4A2B - chain A; structure by X-ray diffraction, 1.80 A resolution.

[Chain A]
Molecule: Cell division protein ftsa, putative
Organism: Thermotoga maritima
UniProt: Q9WZU0 (Q9WZU0_THEMA); numbering as in UniProt (aligned over 1-419)
Chain sequence (419 residues; each row starts with the number of its first residue):
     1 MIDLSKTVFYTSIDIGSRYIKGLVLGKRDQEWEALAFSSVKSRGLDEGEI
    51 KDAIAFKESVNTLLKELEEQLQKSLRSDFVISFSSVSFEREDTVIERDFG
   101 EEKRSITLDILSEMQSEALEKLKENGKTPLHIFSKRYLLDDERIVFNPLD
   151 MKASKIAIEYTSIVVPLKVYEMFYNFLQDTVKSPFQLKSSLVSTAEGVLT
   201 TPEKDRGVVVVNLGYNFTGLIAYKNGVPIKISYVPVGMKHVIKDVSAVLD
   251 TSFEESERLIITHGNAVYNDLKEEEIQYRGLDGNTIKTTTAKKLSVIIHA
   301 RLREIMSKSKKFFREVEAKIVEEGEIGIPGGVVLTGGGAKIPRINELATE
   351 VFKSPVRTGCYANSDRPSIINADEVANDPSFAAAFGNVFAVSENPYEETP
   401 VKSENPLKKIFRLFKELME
Disordered / not traced: 1-6, 393-419
Residues lining bound ligands: ATP-gamma-S (AGS; phosphothiophosphoric acid-adenylate ester): G16, S17, R18, Y19, K21, S84, N212, L213, G214, Y215, N216, F217, M238, I242, E257, I260, I261, G336, G337, G338, K340, I341, S380

[Overview]
Chain A binds ATP-gamma-S.
Chain A is Cell division protein ftsa, putative (Thermotoga maritima); the structure, Thermotoga maritima FtsA
with ATP gamma S, was determined by X-ray diffraction (same publication as 4A2A).
